8HBD - chains B and H of the 6 polymer chains in the assembly; structure by electron microscopy, 2.99 A resolution.

== Chain B ==
Protein: Guanine nucleotide-binding protein G(I)/G(S)/G(T) subunit beta-1
Source organism: Homo sapiens
Reference sequence: P62873 (GBB1_HUMAN); numbering as in UniProt (aligned over 2-340)
Amino-acid sequence (377 residues; each row starts with the number of its first residue; numbers below 1 keep their minus sign (Met-10 is residue -10)):
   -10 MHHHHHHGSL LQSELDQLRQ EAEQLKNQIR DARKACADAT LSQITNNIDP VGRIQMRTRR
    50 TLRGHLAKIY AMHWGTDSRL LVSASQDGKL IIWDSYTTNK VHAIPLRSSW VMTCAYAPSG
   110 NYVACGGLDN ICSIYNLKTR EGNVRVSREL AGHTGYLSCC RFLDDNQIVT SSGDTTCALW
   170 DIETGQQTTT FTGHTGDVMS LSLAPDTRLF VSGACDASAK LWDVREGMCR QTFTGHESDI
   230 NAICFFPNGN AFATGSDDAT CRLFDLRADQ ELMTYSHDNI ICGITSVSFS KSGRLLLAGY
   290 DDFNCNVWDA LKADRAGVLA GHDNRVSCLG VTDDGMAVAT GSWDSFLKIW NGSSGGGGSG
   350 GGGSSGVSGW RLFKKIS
Not modelled in the structure: -10 to 1, 341-366
Disulfide bonds: Cys121-Cys149
Differences from the reference sequence: initiating methionine (-10); expression tag (-9 to 1, 341-366)
UniProt features mapped onto this chain:
  - modified residue: Ser2 (N-acetylserine), His266 (Phosphohistidine)

== Chain H ==
Protein: scFv16
Source organism: Mus musculus
Notes: antibody fragment or engineered binder
Amino-acid sequence (285 residues; numbered -36 to 247 plus 14 insertion-coded residues; 13 numbers in that range are skipped by the numbering (no residue carries them; nothing is unmodelled there); the number before each row is that of its first residue; a row labelled like 121A-121N holds insertion residues (121A, then the next letters in order); numbers below 1 keep their minus sign (Met-36 is residue -36)):
   -36 MLLVNQSHQG FNKEHTSKMV SAIVLYVLLA AAAHSAFAVQ LVESGGGLVQ PGGSRKLSCS
    24 ASGFAFSSFG MHWVRQAPEK GLEWVAYISS GSGTIYYADT VKGRFTISRD DPKNTLFLQM
    84 TSLRSEDTAM YYCVRSIYYY GSSPFDFWGQ GTTLTVSA
121A-121N GGGGSGGGGSGGGG
   135 SADIVMTQAT SSVPVTPGES VSISCRSSKS LLHSNGNTYL YWFLQRPGQS PQLLIYRMSN
   195 LASGVPDRFS GSGSGTAFTL TISRLEAEDV GVYYCMQHLE YPLTFGAGTK LEL
Not modelled in the structure: -36 to 1, 121A-121N

== Chain B / chain H interface ==
Pairs across the interface - 12 pairs, chain B then chain H:
  Asp66(B) - Tyr103(H)
  Arg68(B) - Tyr103(H)
  Leu69(B) - Tyr103(H)  hydrophobic
  Asp83(B) - Tyr103(H)
  Val90(B) - Tyr102(H)  hydrophobic
  His91(B) - Tyr102(H)
  Arg129(B) - Arg98(H)  hydrogen bond (backbone-side chain)
  Glu130(B) - Gly26(H)
  Glu130(B) - Phe27(H)
  Glu130(B) - Ala28(H)  hydrogen bond (backbone-backbone)
  Glu130(B) - Phe32(H)
  Gly131(B) - Phe32(H)
Interface residues without a listed pair, chain B (11 interface residues in all): Leu126, Asn132
Interface residues without a listed pair, chain H (10 interface residues in all): Val2, Ile100, Phe110

== Overview ==
The interface between chain B and chain H involves 11 residues on one side and 10 on the other, with 2
hydrogen bonds. Polar contacts include Arg129(B)-Arg98(H) and Glu130(B)-Ala28(H).
Here chain B is Guanine nucleotide-binding protein G(I)/G(S)/G(T) subunit beta-1 (Homo sapiens) and chain H is
scFv16 (Mus musculus). Entry 8HBD (Cryo-EM structure of IRL1620-bound ETBR-Gi complex) was determined by
electron microscopy (same publication as 8HCQ and 8HCX).
